6BFA - chain A; structure by X-ray diffraction, 2.80 A resolution.

[Chain A]
Name: Calmodulin-domain protein kinase 1
Organism: Toxoplasma gondii
Notes: EC 2.7.11.17
UniProtKB: Q9BJF5 (Q9BJF5_TOXGO); residues 30-507 here = UniProt positions 30-507
Chain sequence (484 residues; numbered 24 to 507; the number before each row is that of its first residue):
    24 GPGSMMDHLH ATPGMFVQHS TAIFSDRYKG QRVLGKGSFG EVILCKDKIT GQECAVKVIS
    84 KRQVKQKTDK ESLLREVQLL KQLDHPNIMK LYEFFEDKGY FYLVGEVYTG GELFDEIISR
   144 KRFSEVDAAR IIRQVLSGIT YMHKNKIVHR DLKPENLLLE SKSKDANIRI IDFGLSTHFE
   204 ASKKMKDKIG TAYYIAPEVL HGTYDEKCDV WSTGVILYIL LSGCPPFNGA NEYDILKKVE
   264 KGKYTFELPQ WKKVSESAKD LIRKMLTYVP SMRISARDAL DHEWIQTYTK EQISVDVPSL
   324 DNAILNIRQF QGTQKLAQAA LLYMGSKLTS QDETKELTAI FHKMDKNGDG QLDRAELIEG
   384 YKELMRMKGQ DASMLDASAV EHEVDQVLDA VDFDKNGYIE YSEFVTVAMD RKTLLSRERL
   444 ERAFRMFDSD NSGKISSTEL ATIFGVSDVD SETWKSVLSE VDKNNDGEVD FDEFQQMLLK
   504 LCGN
Not modelled in the structure: 24-43
Differences from the reference sequence: expression tag (24-29)
Ligand contacts: uw1553 (UW5; 1-{4-amino-3-[6-(cyclopropyloxy)naphthalen-2-yl]-1H-pyrazolo[3,4-d]pyrimidin-1-yl}-2-methylpropan-2-ol): Leu-57, Gly-58, Lys-59, Gly-60, Val-65, Ala-78, Lys-80, Met-112, Leu-114, Leu-126, Val-127, Gly-128, Glu-129, Val-130, Tyr-131, Glu-135, Leu-181, Ile-194, Asp-195, Phe-196, Leu-198
What the authors report for this chain:
  - mutagenesis - G128M: decreased binding to uw1553

[Overview]
Chain A binds uw1553. From the paper: G128M reduces binding to uw1553.
Chain A is Calmodulin-domain protein kinase 1 (Toxoplasma gondii); the structure, Calcium-Dependent Protein
Kinase 1 from Toxoplasma gondii (TgCDPK1) in complex with inhibitor UW1553, was determined by X-ray
diffraction, deposited together with 4TZR.
